Entry 5MBV (electron microscopy, 3.80 A resolution); this record covers chains A and E of the 5 polymer chains in the assembly.

[Chain A (and E)]
Molecule: Host-nuclease inhibitor protein gam
Source organism: Enterobacteria phage lambda
Notes: chain E of this document is another copy of the same molecule, construct and numbering; everything in this record applies to it too
UniProtKB: P03702 (GAM_LAMBD); numbering as in UniProt (aligned over 41-138)
Amino-acid sequence (98 residues; numbered 41 to 138; the number before each row is that of its first residue):
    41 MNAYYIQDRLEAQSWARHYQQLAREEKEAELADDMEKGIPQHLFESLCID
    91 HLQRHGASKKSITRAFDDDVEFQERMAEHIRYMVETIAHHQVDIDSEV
Sequence notes: engineered mutation Ile79 (Leu in P03702)

[Interface between chain A and chain E]
Contacting residue pairs - 56 pairs, chain A then chain E:
  Asp74(A) - His95(E)
  Met75(A) - Leu92(E)
  Met75(A) - Ala97(E)  hydrophobic
  Gly78(A) - His95(E)
  Ile79(A) - Leu92(E)  hydrophobic
  Leu83(A) - Leu87(E)
  Leu83(A) - His91(E)
  Phe84(A) - Phe84(E)  hydrophobic
  Leu87(A) - Leu83(E)  hydrophobic
  His91(A) - Leu83(E)
  Leu92(A) - Met75(E)  hydrophobic
  Leu92(A) - Ile79(E)  hydrophobic
  Leu92(A) - Ile127(E)  hydrophobic
  His95(A) - Leu71(E)
  His95(A) - Asp74(E)
  His95(A) - Gly78(E)
  Gly96(A) - Gln131(E)
  Ala97(A) - Met75(E)  hydrophobic
  Ser98(A) - Gln131(E)  hydrogen bond
  Ser98(A) - Ile134(E)
  Lys100(A) - Ile134(E)
  Ser101(A) - Gln131(E)  hydrogen bond
  Ser101(A) - Ile134(E)
  Arg104(A) - His130(E)
  Arg104(A) - Ile134(E)
  Ala105(A) - Ile127(E)  hydrophobic
  Ala105(A) - His130(E)
  Asp109(A) - Thr126(E)
  Asp109(A) - His130(E)
  Glu111(A) - Tyr122(E)  hydrogen bond
  Phe112(A) - Met123(E)  hydrophobic
  Arg115(A) - His119(E)
  Arg115(A) - Tyr122(E)
  Met116(A) - His119(E)
  Met116(A) - Met123(E)  hydrophobic
  His119(A) - Arg115(E)
  His119(A) - Met116(E)  hydrogen bond
  His119(A) - His119(E)
  Tyr122(A) - Glu111(E)  hydrogen bond
  Tyr122(A) - Phe112(E)
  Tyr122(A) - Arg115(E)
  Met123(A) - Cys88(E)  hydrophobic
  Met123(A) - Phe112(E)  hydrophobic
  Met123(A) - Met116(E)  hydrophobic
  Thr126(A) - Asp109(E)
  Thr126(A) - Phe112(E)
  Ile127(A) - Ala105(E)  hydrophobic
  His130(A) - Arg104(E)
  His130(A) - Asp109(E)
  Gln131(A) - Gly96(E)
  Gln131(A) - Ser98(E)  hydrogen bond
  Gln131(A) - Ser101(E)  hydrogen bond
  Ile134(A) - Lys100(E)
  Ile134(A) - Ser101(E)
  Ile134(A) - Arg104(E)
  Glu137(A) - Arg104(E)  salt bridge
Also at the interface, not in a pair above, chain A (34 interface residues in all): Cys88, Ile102, Phe106
Also at the interface, not in a pair above, chain E (34 interface residues in all): Ile102, Phe106

[Summary]
Chain A and chain E each contribute 34 residues to their interface, with 7 hydrogen bonds and 1 salt bridge.
Polar contacts include Glu137(A)-Arg104(E), Ser98(A)-Gln131(E) and Ser101(A)-Gln131(E).
Chain A and chain E are both Host-nuclease inhibitor protein gam (Enterobacteria phage lambda); the structure,
Cryo-EM structure of Lambda Phage protein GamS bound to RecBCD, was determined by electron microscopy.
